Entry 6YTF (electron microscopy, 3.00 A resolution); this record covers chains 3 and t of the 10 polymer chains in the assembly.

# Chain 3
Molecule: 16S ribosomal RNA
Source organism: Acinetobacter baumannii (strain ATCC 19606 / DSM 30007 / CIP 70.34 / JCM 6841 / NBRC 109757 / NCIMB 12457 / NCTC 12156 / 81)
Sequence (1544 nucleotides; row label = number of the first residue in the row):
     1 UUUAACUGAAGAGUUUGAUCAUGGCUCAGAUUGAACGCUGGCGGCAGGCU
    51 UAACACAUGCAAGUCGAGCGGGGGAAGGUAGCUUGCUACCGGACCUAGCG
   101 GCGGACGGGUGAGUAAUGCUUAGGAAUCUGCCUAUUAGUGGGGGACAACA
   151 UCUCGAAAGGGAUGCUAAUACCGCAUACGUCCUACGGGAGAAAGCAGGGG
   201 AUCUUCGGACCUUGCGCUAAUAGAUGAGCCUAAGUCGGAUUAGCUAGUUG
   251 GUGGGGUAAAGGCCUACCAAGGCGACGAUCUGUAGCGGGUCUGAGAGGAU
   301 GAUCCGCCACACUGGGACUGAGACACGGCCCAGACUCCUACGGGAGGCAG
   351 CAGUGGGGAAUAUUGGACAAUGGGGGGAACCCUGAUCCAGCCAUGCCGCG
   401 UGUGUGAAGAAGGCCUUAUGGUUGUAAAGCACUUUAAGCGAGGAGGAGGC
   451 UACUUUAGUUAAUACCUAGAGAUAGUGGACGUUACUCGCAGAAUAAGCAC
   501 CGGCUAACUCUGUGCCAGCAGCCGCGGUAAUACAGAGGGUGCGAGCGUUA
   551 AUCGGAUUUACUGGGCGUAAAGCGUGCGUAGGCGGCUUAUUAAGUCGGAU
   601 GUGAAAUCCCCGAGCUUAACUUGGGAAUUGCAUUCGAUACUGGUGAGCUA
   651 GAGUAUGGGAGAGGAUGGUAGAAUUCCAGGUGUAGCGGUGAAAUGCGUAG
   701 AGAUCUGGAGGAAUACCGAUGGCGAAGGCAGCCAUCUGGCCUAAUACUGA
   751 CGCUGAGGUACGAAAGCAUGGGGAGCAAACAGGAUUAGAUACCCUGGUAG
   801 UCCAUGCCGUAAACGAUGUCUACUAGCCGUUGGGGCCUUUGAGGCUUUAG
   851 UGGCGCAGCUAACGCGAUAAGUAGACCGCCUGGGGAGUACGGUCGCAAGA
   901 CUAAAACUCAAAUGAAUUGACGGGGGCCCGCACAAGCGGUGGAGCAUGUG
   951 GUUUAAUUCGAUGCAACGCGAAGAACCUUACCUGGCCUUGACAUACUAGA
  1001 AACUUUCCAGAGAUGGAUUGGUGCCUUCGGGAAUCUAGAUACAGGUGCUG
  1051 CAUGGCUGUCGUCAGCUCGUGUCGUGAGAUGUUGGGUUAAGUCCCGCAAC
  1101 GAGCGCAACCCUUUUCCUUACUUGCCAGCAUUUCGGAUGGGAACUUUAAG
  1151 GAUACUGCCAGUGACAAACUGGAGGAAGGCGGGGACGACGUCAAGUCAUC
  1201 AUGGCCCUUACGGCCAGGGCUACACACGUGCUACAAUGGUCGGUACAAAG
  1251 GGUUGCUACACAGCGAUGUGAUGCUAAUCUCAAAAAGCCGAUCGUAGUCC
  1301 GGAUUGGAGUCUGCAACUCGACUCCAUGAAGUCGGAAUCGCUAGUAAUCG
  1351 CGGAUCAGAAUGCCGCGGUGAAUACGUUCCCGGGCCUUGUACACACCGCC
  1401 CGUCACACCAUGGGAGUUUGUUGCACCAGAAGUAGCUAGCCUAACUGCAA
  1451 AGAGGGCGGUUACCACGGUGUGGCCGAUGACUGGGGUGAAGUCGUAACAA
  1501 GGUAGCCGUAGGGGAACCUGCGGCUGGAUCACCUCCUUAACGAA
Not modelled in the structure: 1-923, 1023-1030, 1385-1544
Metal / ion sites: Mg2+ site 1 near A934 (its only coordinating residue here); Mg2+ site 2: A961, U1196; Mg2+ site 3 near C969 (its only coordinating residue here); Mg2+ site 4 near C977 (its only coordinating residue here); Mg2+ site 5 near U989 (its only coordinating residue here); Mg2+ site 6: C1051, A1194; Mg2+ site 7: C1051, A1194, G1195 (together with tigecycline); Mg2+ site 8: G1055, U1196; Mg2+ site 9 near G1091 (its only coordinating residue here); Mg2+ site 10: U1092, G1105; Mg2+ site 11 near A1107 (its only coordinating residue here); Mg2+ site 12 near G1204 (its only coordinating residue here); 5 more Mg2+ sites not listed
Residues lining bound ligands: tigecycline (T1C): U1049, G1050, C1051, A1052, C1192, A1193, A1194, G1195
From the paper describing this entry:
  - binding site for tigecycline: C1051, C1192, A1193

# Chain t
Name: 30S ribosomal protein S19
Source organism: Acinetobacter baumannii (strain ATCC 19606 / DSM 30007 / CIP 70.34 / JCM 6841 / NBRC 109757 / NCIMB 12457 / NCTC 12156 / 81)
UniProtKB: D0CD01 (D0CD01_ACIB2); residues 1-91 here = UniProt positions 1-91
Sequence (91 residues; numbered 1 to 91; the number before each row is that of its first residue):
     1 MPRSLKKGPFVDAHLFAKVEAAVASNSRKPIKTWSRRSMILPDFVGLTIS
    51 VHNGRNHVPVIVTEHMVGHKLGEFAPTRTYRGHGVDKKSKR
Not modelled in the structure: 1, 85-91

# Interface between chain 3 and chain t
Residue-residue contacts (64; chain 3 residue first):
  U952(3) - His83(t)  hydrogen bond to the sugar
  U953(3) - Tyr80(t)  sugar contact
  U953(3) - Gly82(t)  sugar contact
  U953(3) - His83(t)  sugar contact
  U954(3) - Thr79(t)  sugar contact
  U954(3) - Arg81(t)  salt bridge to the phosphate
  A955(3) - Asn53(t)  hydrogen bond to the base
  A955(3) - Gly54(t)  base contact
  A955(3) - Arg55(t)  salt bridge to the phosphate
  A955(3) - Thr77(t)  hydrogen bond to the base
  A955(3) - Thr79(t)  phosphate contact
  A955(3) - Arg81(t)  salt bridge to the phosphate
  A956(3) - Thr77(t)  base contact
  A956(3) - Thr79(t)  base contact
  U983(3) - Gly54(t)  base contact
  U983(3) - Arg55(t)  hydrogen bond to the sugar
  A1011(3) - His14(t)  sugar contact
  A1011(3) - Lys18(t)  salt bridge to the phosphate
  A1011(3) - Trp34(t)  stacking on the base
  A1216(3) - Trp34(t)  sugar contact
  G1217(3) - Trp34(t)  sugar contact
  G1217(3) - Ser35(t)  sugar contact
  G1217(3) - Arg36(t)  phosphate contact
  G1217(3) - His52(t)  hydrogen bond to the sugar
  G1217(3) - Gly54(t)  hydrogen bond to the base
  G1218(3) - Gly54(t)  sugar contact
  G1218(3) - Thr77(t)  hydrogen bond to the phosphate
  G1219(3) - Thr77(t)  hydrogen bond to the phosphate
  G1219(3) - Arg78(t)  salt bridge to the phosphate
  C1220(3) - Arg78(t)  salt bridge to the phosphate
  U1221(3) - Arg78(t)  hydrogen bond to the sugar
  A1222(3) - Arg78(t)  hydrogen bond to the sugar
  C1223(3) - Tyr80(t)  sugar contact
  C1223(3) - His83(t)  hydrogen bond to the sugar
  A1224(3) - Tyr80(t)  hydrogen bond to the phosphate
  A1224(3) - His83(t)  stacking on the base
  G1309(3) - Leu5(t)  sugar contact
  U1310(3) - Pro2(t)  base contact
  U1310(3) - Ser4(t)  phosphate contact
  U1310(3) - Leu5(t)  hydrogen bond to the phosphate
  U1310(3) - Lys6(t)  salt bridge to the phosphate
  C1311(3) - Pro2(t)  hydrogen bond to the base
  C1311(3) - Ser4(t)  hydrogen bond to the phosphate
  C1311(3) - Lys6(t)  salt bridge to the phosphate
  G1313(3) - Arg3(t)  base contact
  G1313(3) - Lys7(t)  base contact
  C1314(3) - Phe10(t)  sugar contact
  C1314(3) - Arg37(t)  base contact
  A1315(3) - Arg3(t)  salt bridge to the phosphate
  A1315(3) - Lys7(t)  salt bridge to the phosphate
  A1315(3) - Phe10(t)  sugar contact
  A1315(3) - Arg37(t)  sugar contact
  A1316(3) - Arg3(t)  salt bridge to the phosphate
  A1316(3) - Phe10(t)  phosphate contact
  A1316(3) - Lys70(t)  salt bridge to the phosphate
  C1317(3) - Arg36(t)  hydrogen bond to the base
  C1317(3) - Arg37(t)  base contact
  C1317(3) - Lys70(t)  phosphate contact
  C1317(3) - Gly72(t)  base contact
  C1317(3) - Glu73(t)  sugar contact
  U1318(3) - Arg36(t)  base contact
  U1318(3) - Thr77(t)  hydrogen bond to the sugar
  U1318(3) - Arg78(t)  hydrogen bond to the sugar
  C1319(3) - Arg78(t)  salt bridge to the phosphate
Other interface residues (no listed pair), chain 3 (30 interface residues in all): G951, U957, G1012, G1320
Other interface residues (no listed pair), chain t (28 interface residues in all): Lys32

# Overview
30 residues of chain 3 face 28 of chain t across their interface; the contacts include 18 hydrogen bonds, 13
salt bridges and 2 aromatic stacking contacts. Polar contacts include A955(3)-Asn53(t), A955(3)-Thr77(t) and
G1217(3)-Gly54(t). Ligands of chain 3: tigecycline. From the paper: a binding site for tigecycline at
C1051(3), C1192(3) and A1193(3).
Here chain 3 is 16S ribosomal RNA and chain t is 30S ribosomal protein S19, both from Acinetobacter baumannii
(strain ATCC 19606 / DSM 30007 / CIP 70.34 / JCM 6841 / NBRC 109757 / NCIMB 12457 / NCTC 12156 / 81). Entry
6YTF (Acinetobacter baumannii ribosome-tigecycline complex - 30S subunit head) was determined by electron
microscopy together with 6YPU, 6YS5 and 6YT9 from the same study.
